7XZY - chains B and J of the 10 polymer chains in the assembly; structure by electron microscopy, 3.97 A resolution.

Chain B:
Molecule: Histone H4
Source organism: Homo sapiens
UniProt: P62805 (H4_HUMAN); residues 0-102 here correspond to UniProt positions 1-103 (UniProt number = residue number + 1)
Sequence (106 residues; each row starts with the number of its first residue; numbers below 1 keep their minus sign (Gly-3 is residue -3)):
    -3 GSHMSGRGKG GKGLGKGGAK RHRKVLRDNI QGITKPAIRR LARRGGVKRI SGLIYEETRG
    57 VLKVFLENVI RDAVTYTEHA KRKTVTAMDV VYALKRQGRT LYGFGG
Not modelled in the structure: -3 to 20
Construct notes: expression tag (-3 to -1)
Swiss-Prot annotation at these positions:
  - DNA-binding region: Lys16 to Lys20
  - modified residue: Ser1 (N-acetylserine), Arg3 (Asymmetric dimethylarginine), Lys5 (N6-(2-hydroxyisobutyryl)lysine), Lys8 (N6-(2-hydroxyisobutyryl)lysine), Lys12 (N6-(2-hydroxyisobutyryl)lysine), Lys16 (N6-(2-hydroxyisobutyryl)lysine), Lys20 (N6,N6,N6-trimethyllysine), Lys31 (N6-(2-hydroxyisobutyryl)lysine), Lys44 (N6-(2-hydroxyisobutyryl)lysine), Ser47 (Phosphoserine), Tyr51 (Phosphotyrosine), Lys59 (N6-(2-hydroxyisobutyryl)lysine), Lys77 (N6-(2-hydroxyisobutyryl)lysine), Lys79 (N6-(2-hydroxyisobutyryl)lysine), Thr80 (Phosphothreonine), Tyr88 (Phosphotyrosine), Lys91 (N6-(2-hydroxyisobutyryl)lysine)
  - cross-link (Glycyl lysine isopeptide (Lys-Gly)): Lys12 (interchain with G-Cter in SUMO2), Lys20 (interchain with G-Cter in SUMO2), Lys31 (interchain with G-Cter in SUMO2), Lys59 (interchain with G-Cter in SUMO2), Lys79 (interchain with G-Cter in SUMO2), Lys91 (interchain with G-Cter in SUMO2)

Chain J:
Molecule: 193-nt DNA strand
Sequence (193 nucleotides; row label = number of the first residue in the row):
     1 ATCTATGAAT TTCGGGACAT GCCCGGACAT GCCCTATATC TGACACGTGC CTGGAGACTA
    61 GGGAGTAATC CCCTTGGCGG TTAAAACGCG GGGGACAGCG CGTACGTGCG TTTAAGCGGT
   121 GCTAGAGCTG TCTACGACCA ATTGAGCGGC CTCGGCACCG GATTCTCAGG CCTGGCTCGC
   181 GATAGGGTCC GAT
Not modelled in the structure: 1-14, 180-193

Chain B / chain J interface:
Residue-residue contacts - 14 pairs, chain B then chain J:
  Arg35(B) - DG106(J)  salt bridge to the phosphate
  Arg39(B) - DT107(J)  salt bridge to the phosphate
  Arg45(B) - DC105(J)  hydrogen bond to the sugar
  Arg45(B) - DG106(J)  hydrogen bond to the sugar
  Ile46(B) - DC105(J)  sugar contact
  Ile46(B) - DG106(J)  hydrogen bond to the phosphate
  Ser47(B) - DC105(J)  hydrogen bond to the phosphate
  Gly48(B) - DC105(J)  hydrogen bond to the phosphate
  Leu49(B) - DC105(J)  phosphate contact
  Arg78(B) - DA126(J)  phosphate contact
  Lys79(B) - DG125(J)  salt bridge to the phosphate
  Lys79(B) - DA126(J)  hydrogen bond to the phosphate
  Thr80(B) - DG125(J)  hydrogen bond to the phosphate
  Thr80(B) - DA126(J)  hydrogen bond to the phosphate
Interface residues without a listed pair, chain B (12 interface residues in all): Lys44, Lys77
Interface residues without a listed pair, chain J (7 interface residues in all): DA104, DG127

Overview:
12 residues of chain B face 7 of chain J across their interface; the contacts include 8 hydrogen bonds and 3
salt bridges. Polar contacts include Arg45(B)-DC105(J), Arg45(B)-DG106(J) and Ile46(B)-DG106(J). UniProt lists
a DNA-binding region on chain B.
Here chain B is Histone H4 (Homo sapiens) and chain J is a 193-nt DNA strand. Entry 7XZY (Cryo-EM structure of
the nucleosome containing 193 base-pair DNA with a p53 target sequence) was determined by electron microscopy,
deposited together with 7Y00.
